PDB entry 6LS4 | X-ray diffraction, 2.40 A resolution | chains C and E of the 5 polymer chains in the assembly

[Chain C]
Molecule: Tubulin alpha-1B chain
From: Sus scrofa
Reference sequence: Q2XVP4 (TBA1B_PIG); residues 1-451 here = UniProt positions 1-451
Sequence (451 residues; numbered 1 to 451; the number before each row is that of its first residue):
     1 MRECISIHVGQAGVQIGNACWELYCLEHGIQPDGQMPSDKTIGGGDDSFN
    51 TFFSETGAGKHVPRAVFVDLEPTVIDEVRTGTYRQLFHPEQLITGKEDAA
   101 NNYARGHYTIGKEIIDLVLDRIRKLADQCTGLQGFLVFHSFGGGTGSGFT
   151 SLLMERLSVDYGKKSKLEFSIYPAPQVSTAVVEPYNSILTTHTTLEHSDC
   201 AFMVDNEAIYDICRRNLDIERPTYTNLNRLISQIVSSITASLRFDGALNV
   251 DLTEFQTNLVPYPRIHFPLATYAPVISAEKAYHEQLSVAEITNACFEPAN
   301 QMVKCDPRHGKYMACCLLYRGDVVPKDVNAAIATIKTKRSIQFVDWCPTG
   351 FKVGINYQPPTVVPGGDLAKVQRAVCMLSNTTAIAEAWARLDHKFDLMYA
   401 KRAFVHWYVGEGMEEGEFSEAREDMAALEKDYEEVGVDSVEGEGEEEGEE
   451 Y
Unresolved in the structure: 440-451
UniProt features mapped onto this chain:
  - motif: Met1 to Cys4 (MREC motif)
  - active site: Glu254
  - binding site (GTP): Gly10, Gln11, Ala12, Gln15, Glu71, Ala99, Ser140, Gly143, Gly144, Thr145, Gly146, Thr179, Glu183, Asn206, Tyr224, Asn228, Leu252
  - binding site (Mg(2+)): Glu71
  - site: Tyr451 (Involved in polymerization)
  - modified residue: Lys40 (N6,N6,N6-trimethyllysine), Ser48 (Phosphoserine), Ser232 (Phosphoserine), Tyr282 (3'-nitrotyrosine), Arg339 (Omega-N-methylarginine), Ser439 (Phosphoserine), Glu443 (5-glutamyl polyglutamate), Glu445 (5-glutamyl polyglutamate), Tyr451 (3'-nitrotyrosine)
  - cross-link (Glycyl lysine isopeptide (Lys-Gly)): Lys326 (interchain with G-Cter in ubiquitin), Lys370 (interchain with G-Cter in ubiquitin)
Ion coordination: Mg2+ site 1: Asp39, Thr41, Gly44, Glu55; Mg2+ site 2: Asn249, Glu254
Small-molecule neighbours:
  - GTP (guanosine-5'-triphosphate): Gly10, Gln11, Ala12, Gln15, Ile16, Asp69, Asp98, Ala99, Ala100, Asn101, Asn102, Ser140, Gly142, Gly143, Gly144, Thr145, Gly146, Ile171, Val177, Thr179, Glu183, Asn206, Tyr224, Leu227, Asn228, Ile231
  - S40 (3-[(4-cyclopropylphenyl)sulfonylamino]-4-methyl-N-(pyridin-3-ylmethyl)benzamide): Asn101, Thr179, Ala180, Val181

[Chain E]
Molecule: Stathmin
From: Sus scrofa
Reference sequence: F2Z508 (F2Z508_PIG); residues 2-142 here correspond to UniProt positions 49-189 (UniProt number = residue number + 47)
Sequence (152 residues; row label = number of the first residue in the row):
     1 ADMEVIELNKCTSGQSFEVILKPPSFDGVPEFNASLPRRRDPSLEEIQKK
    51 LEAAEERRKYQEAELLKHLAEKREHEREVIQKAIEENNNFIKMAKEKLAQ
   101 KMESNKENREAHLAAMLERLQEKDKHAEEVRKNKELKEEASRLEHHHHHH
   151 HH
Unresolved in the structure: 25-40, 141-152
Construct notes: expression tag (1, 143-152)

[How chain C and chain E interact]
Pairs across the interface (34; chain C residue first):
  His107(C) with Lys101(E); Met102(E)
  Tyr108(C) with Lys101(E); Met102(E), hydrophobic; Asn105(E)
  Thr109(C) with Arg109(E)
  Leu152(C) with Leu98(E), hydrophobic
  Glu155(C) with Leu98(E); Lys101(E), salt bridge
  Arg156(C) with Leu98(E)
  Ser158(C) with Phe90(E); Ile91(E)
  Val159(C) with Ile91(E); Ala94(E); Lys95(E)
  Gly162(C) with Asn87(E); Phe90(E); Ile91(E)
  Lys163(C) with Glu86(E), salt bridge; Asn87(E), hydrogen bond (backbone-side chain); Phe90(E)
  Glu196(C) with Phe90(E); Lys97(E), salt bridge
  His197(C) with Ala94(E)
  Val409(C) with His112(E), hydrogen bond (backbone-side chain)
  Gly410(C) with Arg109(E)
  Glu411(C) with Asn105(E), hydrogen bond (backbone-side chain); Arg109(E), salt bridge
  Gly412(C) with Asn105(E), hydrogen bond (backbone-side chain); Asn108(E), hydrogen bond (backbone-side chain); Arg109(E)
  Met413(C) with Asn105(E)
  Glu414(C) with Ser104(E); Asn108(E), hydrogen bond
Also at the interface, not in a pair above, chain C (19 interface residues in all): Lys112

[Overview]
The interface between chain C and chain E involves 19 residues on one side and 15 on the other; the contacts
include 6 hydrogen bonds and 4 salt bridges. Polar pairs include Glu155(C)-Lys101(E), Lys163(C)-Glu86(E) and
Glu196(C)-Lys97(E). Bound to chain C: GTP and compound S40.
Here chain C is Tubulin alpha-1B chain and chain E is Stathmin, both from Sus scrofa. Entry 6LS4 (A novel
anti-tumor agent S-40 in complex with tubulin) was determined by X-ray diffraction.
